Entry 8W9D (electron microscopy, 3.90 A resolution); this record covers chains c and j of the 18 polymer chains in the assembly.

# Chain c
Protein: Histone H2A type 1-B/E
Source organism: Homo sapiens
Reference sequence: P04908 (H2A1B_HUMAN); residues 0-129 here correspond to UniProt positions 1-130 (UniProt number = residue number + 1)
Amino-acid sequence (130 residues; numbered 0 to 129; the number before each row is that of its first residue; numbering starts at 0):
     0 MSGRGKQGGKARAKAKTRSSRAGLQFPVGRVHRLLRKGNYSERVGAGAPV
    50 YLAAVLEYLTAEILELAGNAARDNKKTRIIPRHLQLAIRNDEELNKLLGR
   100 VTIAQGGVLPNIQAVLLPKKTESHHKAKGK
Unresolved in the structure: 0-12, 119-129
Swiss-Prot annotation at these positions:
  - modified residue: Ser1 (N-acetylserine), Arg3 (Citrulline), Lys5 (N6-(2-hydroxyisobutyryl)lysine), Lys9 (N6-(2-hydroxyisobutyryl)lysine), Lys13 (N6-(beta-hydroxybutyryl)lysine), Lys36 (N6-(2-hydroxyisobutyryl)lysine), Lys74 (N6-(2-hydroxyisobutyryl)lysine), Lys75 (N6-(2-hydroxyisobutyryl)lysine), Lys95 (N6-(2-hydroxyisobutyryl)lysine), Gln104 (N5-methylglutamine), Lys118 (N6-(2-hydroxyisobutyryl)lysine), Lys119 (N6-crotonyllysine), Thr120 (Phosphothreonine), Lys125 (N6-crotonyllysine)
  - cross-link (Glycyl lysine isopeptide (Lys-Gly)): Lys13 (interchain with G-Cter in ubiquitin), Lys15 (interchain with G-Cter in ubiquitin), Lys119 (interchain with G-Cter in ubiquitin)

# Chain j
Molecule: 3-DNA
Source organism: Homo sapiens
Sequence (147 nucleotides; numbered -73 to 73; the number before each row is that of its first residue; numbers below 1 keep their minus sign (DA-73 is residue -73)):
   -73 ATCAATATCCACCTGCAGATACTACCAAAAGTGTATTTGGAAACTGCTCC
   -23 ATCAAAAGGCATGTTCAGCTGGATTCCAGCTGAACATGCCTTTTGATGGA
    27 GCAGTTTCCAAATACACTTTTGGTAGTATCTGCAGGTGGATATTGAT

# How chain c and chain j interact
Residue-residue contacts (11):
  Arg29(c) with DG49(j), salt bridge to the phosphate
  Arg35(c) with DT39(j), salt bridge to the phosphate
  Arg42(c) with DA38(j), hydrogen bond to the sugar; DT39(j), phosphate contact
  Val43(c) with DA38(j), sugar contact; DT39(j), hydrogen bond to the phosphate
  Gly44(c) with DA38(j), phosphate contact
  Ala45(c) with DA38(j), phosphate contact
  Thr76(c) with DC59(j), hydrogen bond to the phosphate
  Arg77(c) with DG58(j), sugar contact; DC59(j), hydrogen bond to the phosphate
Also at the interface, not in a pair above, chain c (10 interface residues in all): Glu41, Lys75
Also at the interface, not in a pair above, chain j (6 interface residues in all): DG48

# Summary
The interface between chain c and chain j involves 10 residues on one side and 6 on the other; the contacts
include 4 hydrogen bonds and 2 salt bridges. Polar pairs include Arg42(c)-DA38(j), Val43(c)-DT39(j) and
Thr76(c)-DC59(j).
Chain c is Histone H2A type 1-B/E and chain j is 3-DNA, both from Homo sapiens; the structure, Cryo-EM
structure of the Rpd3S-nucleosome complex from budding yeast in State 1, was determined by electron
microscopy, deposited together with 8W9C, 8W9E and 8W9F.
